9GP9 - chain A; structure by X-ray diffraction, 2.88 A resolution.

# Chain A
Name: Polyphosphate kinase
Organism: Lysinibacillus fusiformis
UniProt: A0A1E4R1F9 (A0A1E4R1F9_9BACI); residues 21-289 here correspond to UniProt positions 1-269 (UniProt number = residue number - 20)
Sequence (289 residues; each row starts with the number of its first residue):
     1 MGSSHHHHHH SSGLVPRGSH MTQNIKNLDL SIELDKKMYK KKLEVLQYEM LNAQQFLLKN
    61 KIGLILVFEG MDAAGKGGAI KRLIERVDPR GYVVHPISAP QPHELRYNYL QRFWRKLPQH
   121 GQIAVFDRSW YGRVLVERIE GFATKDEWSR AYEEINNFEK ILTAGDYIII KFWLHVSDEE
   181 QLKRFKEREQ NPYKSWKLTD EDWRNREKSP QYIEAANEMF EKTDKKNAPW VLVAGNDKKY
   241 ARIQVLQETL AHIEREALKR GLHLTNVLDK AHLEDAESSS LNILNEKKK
Unresolved in the structure: 1-29, 178-207, 264-289
Construct notes: initiating methionine (1); expression tag (2-20); conflict Glu-44 (Lys24 in A0A1E4R1F9), Ile-243 (Val223 in A0A1E4R1F9), Asn-282 (Asp262 in A0A1E4R1F9)
Small-molecule neighbours: ADP (adenosine-5'-diphosphate): Met-71, Asp-72, Ile-97, Ser-98, Ala-99, Pro-100, Arg-112, Arg-128, Val-136, Glu-137, Phe-142, Tyr-212
From the paper describing this entry:
  - binding site for ADP: Ser-98, Ala-99, Arg-128, Glu-137

# Summary
Ligands of chain A: ADP. From the paper: a binding site for ADP at Ser-98, Ala-99 and Arg-128 among others.
Chain A is Polyphosphate kinase (Lysinibacillus fusiformis); the structure, Crystal Structure of Polyphosphate
kinase 2-II (PPK2-II) from Lysinibacillus fusiformis bound to ADP (form I), was determined by X-ray
diffraction (same publication as 9H8J, 9H8K and 9H8L).
